PDB entry 8SFX | X-ray diffraction, 1.95 A resolution | chains A and C

[Chain A]
Name: Green fluorescent protein
Organism: Aequorea victoria
UniProt: P42212 (GFP_AEQVI); aligned to UniProt positions 1-237 over residues 0-238 (the alignment contains insertions or deletions, so no single offset holds)
Chain sequence (253 residues; row label = number of the first residue in the row; note: 2 numbers in that range are skipped by the numbering (no residue carries them; nothing is unmodelled there); numbering starts at 0):
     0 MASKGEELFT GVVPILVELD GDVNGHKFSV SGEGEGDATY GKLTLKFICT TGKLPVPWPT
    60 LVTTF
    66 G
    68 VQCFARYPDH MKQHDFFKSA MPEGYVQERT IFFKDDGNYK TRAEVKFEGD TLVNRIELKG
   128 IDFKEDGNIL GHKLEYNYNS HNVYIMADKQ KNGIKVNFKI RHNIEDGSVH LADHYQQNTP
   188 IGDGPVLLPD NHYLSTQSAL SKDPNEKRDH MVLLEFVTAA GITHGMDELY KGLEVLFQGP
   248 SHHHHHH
Not modelled in the structure: 0-1, 231-254
Construct notes: insertion (1); chromophore (66, 66, 66); conflict Ala72 (Ser in P42212), His177 (Gln in P42212); expression tag (239-254)
Modified residues: Gly66 (chromophore; CR2)
Covalent attachments: covalent link Phe64-Gly66; covalent link Gly66-Val68
Ion coordination: Na+ site 1: Thr59, Thr62, Thr63; Na+ site 2: Asp103, Gly104 (together with glycerol); Na+ site 3 near Asn212 (its only coordinating residue here)
What the authors report for this chain:
  - mutagenesis - E17A: decreased binding to LaG437sr
  - mutagenesis - E32A: abolished binding to LaG19s102r

[Chain C]
Name: LaG21
Organism: Lama glama
Chain sequence (142 residues; row label = number of the first residue in the row):
     1 GSMAQVQLVE SGGGLVQAGG SLRLSCAASG PTGAMAWFRQ APGMEREFVG GISGSETDTY
    61 YADFVKGRLT VDRDNVKNTV DLQMNSLKPE DTAVYYCAAR RRVTLFTSRA DYDFWGQGTQ
   121 VTVSGLEVLF QGPSLEHHHH HH
Not modelled in the structure: 1-4, 124-142
Disulfides: Cys26-Cys97
Ion coordination: Na+: Arg109, Tyr112 (together with phosphate ion)
What the authors report for this chain:
  - mutagenesis - L69F (Tm change 9 degC): increased stability

[How chain A and chain C interact]
Contacting residue pairs (26):
  Pro13(A) - Arg102(C)
  Ile14(A) - Arg102(C)
  Glu32(A) - Arg100(C)  salt bridge
  Glu32(A) - Arg102(C)  salt bridge
  Glu32(A) - Thr104(C)  hydrogen bond
  Glu32(A) - Phe106(C)
  Gly33(A) - Arg102(C)  hydrogen bond (backbone-side chain)
  Lys45(A) - Phe106(C)
  Lys45(A) - Ser108(C)  hydrogen bond
  Lys45(A) - Asp111(C)  salt bridge
  Ile47(A) - Thr104(C)
  Ile47(A) - Leu105(C)
  Ile47(A) - Phe106(C)  hydrophobic
  Thr49(A) - Asp58(C)
  Asp210(A) - Ser108(C)  hydrogen bond
  Asn212(A) - Thr107(C)
  Asn212(A) - Ser108(C)  hydrogen bond (backbone-side chain)
  Glu213(A) - Phe106(C)
  Glu213(A) - Thr107(C)  hydrogen bond
  Glu213(A) - Ser108(C)  hydrogen bond (backbone-side chain)
  Lys214(A) - Tyr60(C)
  Lys214(A) - Thr107(C)  hydrogen bond (backbone-side chain)
  Arg215(A) - Asp58(C)  salt bridge
  Arg215(A) - Tyr60(C)
  Arg215(A) - Leu105(C)  hydrogen bond (side chain-backbone)
  Arg215(A) - Thr107(C)
Also at the interface, not in a pair above, chain A (14 interface residues in all): Leu15, Ser30
Also at the interface, not in a pair above, chain C (12 interface residues in all): Thr59, Val103
From the paper, about this interface:
  - pairs named by the authors: Glu32(A)-Arg102(C) (salt bridge)
  - interface residues, chain C: Arg102(C), Leu105(C), Thr107(C), Asp111(C) (from molecular simulation)

[In short]
14 residues of chain A and 12 residues of chain C are in contact; the contacts include 9 hydrogen bonds and 4
salt bridges. Among the polar pairs are Glu32(A)-Arg100(C), Glu32(A)-Arg102(C) and Lys45(A)-Asp111(C). The
authors report a salt bridge between Glu32(A) and Arg102(C). The paper reports that E17A of chain A reduces
binding to LaG437sr; interface residues Arg102(C), Leu105(C) and Thr107(C) among others; 3 substitutions were
tested in all.
Here chain A is Green fluorescent protein (Aequorea victoria) and chain C is LaG21 (Lama glama). Entry 8SFX
(High Affinity nanobodies against GFP) was determined by X-ray diffraction (same publication as 8G0I, 8SFS,
8SFV, 8SFZ, 8SG3 and 8SLC).
